PDB entry 4QW5 | X-ray diffraction, 3.00 A resolution | chains H and Z of the 28 polymer chains in the assembly

# Chain H
Protein: Proteasome subunit beta type-2
Organism: Saccharomyces cerevisiae
Notes: EC 3.4.25.1
UniProt: P25043 (PSB2_YEAST); residues 1-232 here correspond to UniProt positions 30-261 (UniProt number = residue number + 29)
Sequence (232 residues; numbered 1 to 232; the number before each row is that of its first residue):
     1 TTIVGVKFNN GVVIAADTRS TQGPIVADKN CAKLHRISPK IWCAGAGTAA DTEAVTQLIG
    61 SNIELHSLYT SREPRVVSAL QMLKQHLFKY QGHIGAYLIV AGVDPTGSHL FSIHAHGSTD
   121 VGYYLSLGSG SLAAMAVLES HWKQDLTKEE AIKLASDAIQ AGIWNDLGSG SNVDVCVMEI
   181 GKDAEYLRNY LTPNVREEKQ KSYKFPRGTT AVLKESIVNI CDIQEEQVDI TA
Not modelled in the structure: 223-232
Glycans and other covalent adducts: CARFILZOMIB, bound form (3BV) linked to Thr1
Residues lining bound ligands:
  - CARFILZOMIB, bound form (3BV; N-{(2S)-2-[(morpholin-4-ylacetyl)amino]-4-phenylbutanoyl}-L-leucyl-N-[(2R,3S,4S)-1,3-dihydroxy-2,6-dimethylheptan-4-yl]-L-phenylalaninamide), molecule 1: Arg19, Ser20, Thr21, Gln22, Ala27, Cys31, Lys33, Gly45, Ala46, Gly47, Thr48, Ala49, Thr52, Ser129, Gly168
  - CARFILZOMIB, bound form (3BV), molecule 2: His114, His116, Ser118, Asp120

# Chain Z
Protein: Proteasome subunit beta type-6
Organism: Saccharomyces cerevisiae
Notes: EC 3.4.25.1
UniProt: P23724 (PSB6_YEAST); residues 1-222 here correspond to UniProt positions 20-241 (UniProt number = residue number + 19)
Sequence (222 residues; numbered 1 to 222; the number before each row is that of its first residue):
     1 QFNPYGDNGG TILGIAGEDF AVLAGDTRNI TDYSINSRYE PKVFDCGDNI VMSANGFAAD
    61 GDALVKRFKN SVKWYHFDHN DKKLSINSAA RNIQHLLYGK RFFPYYVHTI IAGLDEDGKG
   121 AVYSFDPVGS YEREQCRAGG AAASLIMPFL DNQVNFKNQY EPGTNGKVKK PLKYLSVEEV
   181 IKLVRDSFTS ATERHIQVGD GLEILIVTKD GVRKEFYELK RD
Metal / ion sites: Mg2+: Thr192, Val198
Residues lining bound ligands: CARFILZOMIB, bound form (3BV; N-{(2S)-2-[(morpholin-4-ylacetyl)amino]-4-phenylbutanoyl}-L-leucyl-N-[(2R,3S,4S)-1,3-dihydroxy-2,6-dimethylheptan-4-yl]-L-phenylalaninamide): Arg101, Pro104, His108, Asp126, Pro127, Val128, Ser130

# How chain H and chain Z interact
Residue-residue contacts (57; chain H residue first):
  Arg19(H) with Ile196(Z); Asp222(Z), salt bridge
  Pro24(H) with Arg194(Z); His195(Z); Ile196(Z), hydrogen bond (backbone-backbone)
  Ile25(H) with Arg194(Z); His195(Z)
  Val26(H) with Glu193(Z); Arg194(Z), hydrogen bond (backbone-backbone); Ile196(Z), hydrophobic
  Ala27(H) with Arg194(Z), hydrogen bond (backbone-side chain)
  Lys29(H) with Glu193(Z), salt bridge; Arg194(Z)
  Ile163(H) with Asp222(Z)
  Trp164(H) with Ile35(Z); Arg38(Z), hydrogen bond (backbone-side chain); Arg221(Z); Asp222(Z)
  Asn165(H) with Tyr33(Z); Arg38(Z)
  Asp166(H) with Tyr33(Z); Asp222(Z)
  Leu167(H) with Arg28(Z); Ile30(Z), hydrophobic; Asp32(Z); Tyr33(Z), hydrogen bond (backbone-backbone); Ile35(Z), hydrophobic; Ile196(Z)
  Gly168(H) with Tyr33(Z)
  Ser169(H) with Asp222(Z)
  Gly170(H) with Asp222(Z)
  Ser171(H) with Asp222(Z), hydrogen bond (backbone-side chain)
  Asn194(H) with Lys220(Z), hydrogen bond (backbone-side chain); Asp222(Z)
  Arg196(H) with Thr189(Z), hydrogen bond; Ser190(Z), hydrogen bond; Glu193(Z)
  Glu197(H) with Arg185(Z), salt bridge
  Lys199(H) with Asp186(Z)
  Gln200(H) with Lys182(Z); Arg185(Z); Asp186(Z), hydrogen bond (backbone-side chain)
  Lys201(H) with Glu179(Z); Asp186(Z), hydrogen bond (backbone-side chain)
  Tyr203(H) with Phe149(Z); Gln153(Z); Leu183(Z); Asp186(Z), hydrogen bond
  Phe205(H) with Asn152(Z); Gln153(Z); Gln159(Z)
  Arg207(H) with Pro162(Z)
  Gly208(H) with Pro162(Z)
  Thr209(H) with Gln159(Z); Tyr160(Z), hydrogen bond (backbone-backbone)
  Ala211(H) with Tyr160(Z), hydrophobic; Gly166(Z)
Also at the interface, not in a pair above, chain H (33 interface residues in all): Thr21, Gly23, Asp28, Ser129, Val195, Pro206
Also at the interface, not in a pair above, chain Z (33 interface residues in all): Ser34, Leu145, Asn158, Glu161, Gly163, Glu218

# Summary
The chain H/chain Z interface involves 33 residues from each chain; the contacts include 13 hydrogen bonds and
3 salt bridges. Polar pairs include Arg19(H)-Asp222(Z), Lys29(H)-Glu193(Z) and Glu197(H)-Arg185(Z). Ligands of
chain H: CARFILZOMIB, bound form. Chain Z binds CARFILZOMIB, bound form.
Chain H is Proteasome subunit beta type-2 and chain Z is Proteasome subunit beta type-6, both from
Saccharomyces cerevisiae; the structure, yCP beta5-M45A mutant in complex with carfilzomib, was determined by
X-ray diffraction (same publication as 4QUX, 4QUY, 4QV0, 4QV1, 4QV3, 4QV4 and 42 further entries).
